8HWT - chains H and L of the 5 polymer chains in the assembly; structure by electron microscopy, 2.91 A resolution.

# Chain H
Name: BD-604 heavy chain
Organism: Homo sapiens
Amino-acid sequence (229 residues; numbered 1 to 229; the number before each row is that of its first residue):
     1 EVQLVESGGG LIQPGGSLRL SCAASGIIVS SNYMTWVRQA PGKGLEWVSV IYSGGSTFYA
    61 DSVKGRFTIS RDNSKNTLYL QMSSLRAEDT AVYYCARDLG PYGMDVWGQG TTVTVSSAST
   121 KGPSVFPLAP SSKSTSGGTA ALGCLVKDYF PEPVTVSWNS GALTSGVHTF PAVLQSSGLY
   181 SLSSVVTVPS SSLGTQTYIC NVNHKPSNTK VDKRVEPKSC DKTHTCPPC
Disordered / not traced: 220-229
Disulfides: Cys-22/Cys-95, Cys-144/Cys-200

# Chain L
Name: BD-604 light chain
Organism: Homo sapiens
Amino-acid sequence (215 residues; numbered 1 to 215; the number before each row is that of its first residue):
     1 DIQLTQSPSF LSASVGDRVT ITCRASQGIS SDLAWYQQKP GKAPNLLIYA ASTLQSGVPS
    61 RFSGSGSGTE FTLTISSLQP EDFATYYCQQ LNSDLYTFGQ GTKLEIKRTV AAPSVFIFPP
   121 SDEQLKSGTA SVVCLLNNFY PREAKVQWKV DNALQSGNSQ ESVTEQDSKD STYSLSSTLT
   181 LSKADYEKHK VYACEVTHQG LSSPVTKSFN RGECS
Disordered / not traced: 214-215
Disulfides: Cys-23/Cys-88, Cys-134/Cys-194

# How chain H and chain L interact
Pairs across the interface (46):
  Gln-39(H) / Gln-38(L)  hydrogen bond
  Gln-39(H) / Tyr-87(L)
  Gly-44(H) / Tyr-87(L)
  Trp-47(H) / Asp-94(L)
  Trp-47(H) / Tyr-96(L)
  Val-50(H) / Tyr-96(L)
  Phe-58(H) / Asp-94(L)
  Asp-98(H) / Tyr-96(L)  hydrogen bond
  Pro-101(H) / Asp-32(L)
  Pro-101(H) / Tyr-49(L)
  Pro-101(H) / Ala-50(L)
  Tyr-102(H) / Leu-46(L)
  Tyr-102(H) / Tyr-49(L)
  Gly-103(H) / Tyr-36(L)
  Met-104(H) / Tyr-36(L)  hydrogen bond (backbone-side chain)
  Met-104(H) / Leu-46(L)
  Met-104(H) / Gln-89(L)
  Met-104(H) / Tyr-96(L)  hydrophobic
  Met-104(H) / Phe-98(L)  hydrophobic
  Asp-105(H) / Gln-55(L)
  Trp-107(H) / Pro-44(L)
  Gly-108(H) / Ala-43(L)
  Phe-126(H) / Ser-121(L)
  Phe-126(H) / Glu-123(L)
  Phe-126(H) / Gln-124(L)
  Phe-126(H) / Ser-127(L)
  Pro-127(H) / Ser-121(L)
  Leu-128(H) / Phe-118(L)  hydrophobic
  Leu-128(H) / Val-133(L)  hydrophobic
  Lys-133(H) / Lys-207(L)  hydrogen bond (backbone-side chain)
  Ser-134(H) / Phe-116(L)
  Ala-141(H) / Phe-116(L)
  Ala-141(H) / Phe-118(L)
  His-168(H) / Asn-137(L)
  His-168(H) / Ser-174(L)
  Phe-170(H) / Ser-162(L)
  Phe-170(H) / Thr-164(L)
  Phe-170(H) / Ser-174(L)
  Phe-170(H) / Leu-175(L)
  Phe-170(H) / Ser-176(L)
  Pro-171(H) / Ser-162(L)  hydrogen bond (backbone-side chain)
  Pro-171(H) / Val-163(L)
  Val-173(H) / Gln-160(L)
  Leu-174(H) / Gln-160(L)  hydrogen bond (backbone-side chain)
  Ser-183(H) / Ser-176(L)
  Val-185(H) / Leu-135(L)  hydrophobic
Interface residues without a listed pair, chain H (36 interface residues in all): Leu-45, Tyr-52, Tyr-94, Ala-129, Thr-139, Ala-140, Lys-147, Thr-169, Gln-175, Lys-218
Interface residues without a listed pair, chain L (39 interface residues in all): Lys-42, Leu-95, Asp-122, Ser-131, Asn-138, Glu-161, Thr-180, Ser-208

# In short
36 residues of chain H face 39 of chain L across their interface; the contacts include 6 hydrogen bonds. Polar
pairs include Gln-39(H)/Gln-38(L), Asp-98(H)/Tyr-96(L) and Met-104(H)/Tyr-36(L).
Chain H is BD-604 heavy chain and chain L is BD-604 light chain, both from Homo sapiens; the structure,
SARS-CoV-2 Omicron BA.2 RBD complexed with BD-604 and S304 Fab, was determined by electron microscopy.
